PDB entry 8BA0 | electron microscopy, 3.68 A resolution | chains g and p of the 43 polymer chains in the assembly

Chain g:
Protein: NADH dehydrogenase [ubiquinone] 1 beta subcomplex subunit 11, mitochondrial
Source organism: Drosophila melanogaster
UniProt: Q9V3L7 (Q9V3L7_DROME); residue numbers follow UniProt; this construct covers 45-150
Amino-acid sequence (106 residues; row label = number of the first residue in the row):
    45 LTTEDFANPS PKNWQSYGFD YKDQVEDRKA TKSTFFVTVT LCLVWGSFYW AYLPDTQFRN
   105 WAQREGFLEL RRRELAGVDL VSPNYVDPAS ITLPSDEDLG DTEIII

Chain p:
Protein: NADH dehydrogenase [ubiquinone] 1 beta subcomplex subunit 10
Source organism: Drosophila melanogaster
UniProt: Q9VQR2 (Q9VQR2_DROME); residues 4-154 here = UniProt positions 4-154
Amino-acid sequence (151 residues; each row starts with the number of its first residue):
     4 PRSPMASFAE SVLNVIDGPI TWFRESIVEP NQQKQNWYHQ RFRRVPTIDQ CYTDDAVCRF
    64 EADQQFRRDR MVDNEIVNIL RQRFEDCTLY EAPDHMVKCR PLMDQYEKAT ENWFIKYGDL
   124 GGYANAKTAY MKQKHRLIWE RRHGPVGSGM K

How chain g and chain p interact:
Contacting residue pairs - 62 pairs, chain g then chain p:
  F102(g) - F45(p)  hydrophobic
  F102(g) - M74(p)
  W105(g) - H42(p)
  W105(g) - Q43(p)
  W105(g) - F45(p)  hydrophobic
  W105(g) - R71(p)
  A106(g) - M74(p)  hydrophobic
  A106(g) - V75(p)
  A106(g) - E78(p)
  Q107(g) - E78(p)  hydrogen bond (backbone-side chain)
  R108(g) - H42(p)
  E109(g) - H42(p)  salt bridge
  E109(g) - Q43(p)
  E109(g) - V75(p)
  G110(g) - E78(p)
  G110(g) - I79(p)
  G110(g) - I82(p)
  F111(g) - I82(p)
  L112(g) - H42(p)
  L114(g) - I79(p)  hydrophobic
  L114(g) - I82(p)  hydrophobic
  L114(g) - R86(p)
  V125(g) - I79(p)  hydrophobic
  V125(g) - A112(p)
  V125(g) - N115(p)
  V125(g) - W116(p)
  S126(g) - K119(p)
  P127(g) - N115(p)
  P127(g) - I118(p)
  P127(g) - K119(p)
  P127(g) - R139(p)  hydrogen bond (backbone-side chain)
  N128(g) - K119(p)  hydrogen bond (backbone-side chain)
  N128(g) - Q136(p)
  N128(g) - R139(p)
  Y129(g) - T50(p)
  Y129(g) - I51(p)  hydrogen bond (side chain-backbone)
  Y129(g) - F69(p)  hydrophobic
  Y129(g) - K119(p)
  Y129(g) - A129(p)
  Y129(g) - Y133(p)  hydrophobic
  Y129(g) - Q136(p)  hydrogen bond (backbone-side chain)
  V130(g) - T50(p)
  V130(g) - D52(p)
  V130(g) - Q136(p)  hydrogen bond (backbone-side chain)
  S134(g) - D52(p)
  I135(g) - Y133(p)
  I135(g) - K137(p)
  L137(g) - L140(p)  hydrophobic
  L137(g) - I141(p)  hydrophobic
  P138(g) - K137(p)
  L143(g) - I141(p)  hydrophobic
  L143(g) - R144(p)
  L143(g) - R145(p)
  I148(g) - H138(p)
  I148(g) - I141(p)  hydrophobic
  I148(g) - W142(p)  hydrophobic
  I148(g) - R145(p)
  I149(g) - H138(p)  hydrogen bond (backbone-side chain)
  I150(g) - H138(p)
  I150(g) - R139(p)
  I150(g) - W142(p)  hydrophobic
  I150(g) - V149(p)  hydrophobic
Also at the interface, not in a pair above, chain g (31 interface residues in all): Q101, R103, E113, D131, P132, T136, E147
Also at the interface, not in a pair above, chain p (35 interface residues in all): W40, A65, R70, L83

In short:
31 residues of chain g face 35 of chain p across their interface, with 7 hydrogen bonds and 1 salt bridge.
Polar pairs include E109(g)-H42(p), Q107(g)-E78(p) and P127(g)-R139(p).
Chain g is NADH dehydrogenase [ubiquinone] 1 beta subcomplex subunit 11, mitochondrial and chain p is NADH
dehydrogenase [ubiquinone] 1 beta subcomplex subunit 10, both from Drosophila melanogaster; the structure,
Drosophila melanogaster complex I in the Twisted state (Dm2), was determined by electron microscopy together
with 8B9Z from the same study.
